5COV - chain A; structure by X-ray diffraction, 2.20 A resolution.

# Chain A
Molecule: Naegleria gruberi RNA ligase
From: Naegleria gruberi
UniProtKB: D2W2Z5 (D2W2Z5_NAEGR); numbering as in UniProt (aligned over 1-339)
Sequence (340 residues; each row starts with the number of its first residue; numbering starts at 0):
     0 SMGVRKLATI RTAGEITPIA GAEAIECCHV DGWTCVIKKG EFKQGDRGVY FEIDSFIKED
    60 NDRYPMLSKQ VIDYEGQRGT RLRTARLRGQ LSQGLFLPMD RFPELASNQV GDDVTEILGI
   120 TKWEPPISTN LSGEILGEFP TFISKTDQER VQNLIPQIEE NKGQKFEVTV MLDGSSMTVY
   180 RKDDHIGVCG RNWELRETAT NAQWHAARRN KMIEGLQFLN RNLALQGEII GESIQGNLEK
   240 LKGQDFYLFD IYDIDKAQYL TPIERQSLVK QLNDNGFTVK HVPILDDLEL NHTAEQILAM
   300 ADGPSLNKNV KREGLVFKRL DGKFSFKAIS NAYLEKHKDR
Disordered / not traced: 0
Sequence notes: expression tag (0); engineered mutation Met-170 (Lys in D2W2Z5)
Reported in the primary citation:
  - Mn2+ coordination through a water molecule: Leu-171, Asp-172, Gly-173, Glu-312
  - catalytic residues: Lys-326 (proposed by the authors, not directly observed)

# In short
The paper reports the catalytic residue Lys-326; water-mediated Mn2+ coordination by Leu-171, Asp-172 and
Gly-173 among others.
Chain A is Naegleria gruberi RNA ligase (Naegleria gruberi); the structure, Structure and mechanism of a
eukaryal nick-sealing RNA ligase K170M+Mn, was determined by X-ray diffraction (same publication as 5COT and
5COU).
